PDB entry 6CZ8 | X-ray diffraction, 1.78 A resolution | chains C and D

[Chain C]
Name: ArrA
Source organism: Shewanella sp. (strain ANA-3)
Reference sequence: Q7WTU0 (Q7WTU0_SHESA); residue numbers follow UniProt; this construct covers 42-854
Amino-acid sequence (814 residues; row label = number of the first residue in the row):
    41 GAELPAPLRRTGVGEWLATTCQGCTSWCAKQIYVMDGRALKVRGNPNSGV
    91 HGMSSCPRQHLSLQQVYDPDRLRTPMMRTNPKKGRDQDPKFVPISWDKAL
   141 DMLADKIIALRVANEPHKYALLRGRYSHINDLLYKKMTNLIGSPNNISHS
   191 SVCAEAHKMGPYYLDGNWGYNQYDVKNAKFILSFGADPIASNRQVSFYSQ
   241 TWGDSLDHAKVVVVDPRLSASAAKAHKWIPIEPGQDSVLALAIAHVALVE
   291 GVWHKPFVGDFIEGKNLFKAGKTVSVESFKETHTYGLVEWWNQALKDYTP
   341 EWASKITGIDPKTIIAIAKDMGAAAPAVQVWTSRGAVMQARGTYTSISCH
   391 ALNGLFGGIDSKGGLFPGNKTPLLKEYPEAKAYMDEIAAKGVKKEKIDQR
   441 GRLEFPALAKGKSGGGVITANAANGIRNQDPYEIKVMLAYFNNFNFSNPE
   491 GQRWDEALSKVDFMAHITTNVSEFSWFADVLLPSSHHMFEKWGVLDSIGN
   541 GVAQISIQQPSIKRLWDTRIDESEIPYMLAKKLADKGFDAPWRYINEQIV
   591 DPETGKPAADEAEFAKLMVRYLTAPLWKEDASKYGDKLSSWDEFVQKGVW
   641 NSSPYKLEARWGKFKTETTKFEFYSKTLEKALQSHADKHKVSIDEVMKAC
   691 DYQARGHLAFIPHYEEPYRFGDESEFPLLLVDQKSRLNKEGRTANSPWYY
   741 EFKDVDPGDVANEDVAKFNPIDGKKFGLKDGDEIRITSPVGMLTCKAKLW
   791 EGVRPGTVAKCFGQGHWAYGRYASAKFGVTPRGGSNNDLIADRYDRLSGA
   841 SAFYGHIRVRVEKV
Disordered / not traced: 41-47
Construct notes: expression tag (41)
Curated features (UniProtKB/Swiss-Prot):
  - binding site ([4Fe-4S] cluster): Cys61, Cys64, Cys68, Cys96
  - binding site (arsenite): Arg165, His189, Tyr210
  - binding site (arsenate): Tyr166, Ser190, Lys198
  - binding site (Mo-bis(molybdopterin guanine dinucleotide)): Cys193
Ion coordination: 4Fe-4S cluster Fe: Cys61, Cys64, Cys68, Cys96; Mo ion: Cys193 (together with molybdopterin guanosine dinucleotide)
Ligand contacts:
  - arsenate / oxygen atom: Thr65, Arg163, Arg165, Tyr166, His189, Ser190, Cys193, Glu195, Lys198, Tyr210
  - molybdopterin guanosine dinucleotide (MGD; 2-amino-5,6-dimercapto-7-methyl-3,7,8a,9-tetrahydro-8-oxa-1,3,9,10-tetraaza-anthracen-4-one guanosine dinucleotide), molecule 1: Gly63, Cys64, Thr65, Arg98, Arg165, Cys193, Ala194, Phe224, Gly225, Ala226, Ala230, Ser231, Asn232, Arg233, Val235, Val254, Asp255, Pro256, Arg257, Ile271, Pro273, Gly274, Asp276, Ser373, Arg374, Gly375, Ala376, Gln379, Val721, Asp722, Gln723, Lys724, Ser725, Arg726, Leu727, Asn728, Lys729, Glu730, Tyr844
  - molybdopterin guanosine dinucleotide (MGD), molecule 2: Gly164, Arg165, His189, Val192, Cys193, Arg374, Phe481, Asn482, Asn483, Phe484, Ser487, His506, Ile507, Thr508, Thr509, Asn510, Ser512, Ser524, Ser525, His526, His527, Asp561, Asp722, Lys724, Glu730, Gly731, Arg732, Phe802, Tyr809, Asn826, Asn827, Ile830, Phe843, Tyr844
  - PG5 (1-methoxy-2-[2-(2-methoxy-ethoxy]-ethane): Glu272, Lys345, Ile346, Thr347, Gly348, Arg794, Pro795
  - 4Fe-4S cluster (SF4): Cys61, Gln62, Gly63, Cys64, Ser66, Trp67, Cys68, Lys70, Ser95, Cys96, Arg98, Gln99, Val235, Ser236, Lys729
Reported in the primary citation:
  - binding site for oxygen atom: Arg165
  - binding site for arsenate: Arg165, Tyr166, His189, Ser190, Tyr210
  - specificity-determining residues: Arg165, Tyr210 (proposed by the authors, not directly observed)

[Chain D]
Name: 4Fe-4S ferredoxin, iron-sulfur binding domain protein
Source organism: Shewanella sp
Reference sequence: Q7WTT9 (Q7WTT9_SHESA); residues 1-234 here = UniProt positions 1-234
Amino-acid sequence (234 residues; row label = number of the first residue in the row):
     1 MRLGMVIDLQKCVGCGGCSLACKTENNTNDGIHWSHHIATTEGTFPDVKY
    51 TYIPTLCNHCDDAPCVKVCPTGAMHKDKRGLTLQNNDECIGCKKCMNACP
   101 YGVISFNAATPHRRWQDDSEVVANGTVSPLMLLKRTGATATPNENPERGD
   151 TYPMIRPKRTTEKCTFCDHRLDKGLNPACVDACPSEARVIGDLDDPQSKV
   201 SQLIKLHKPMQLKPEAGTGPRVFYIRSFGVKTAY
Curated features (UniProtKB/Swiss-Prot):
  - binding site ([4Fe-4S] cluster): Cys12, Cys15, Cys18, Cys22, Cys57, Cys60, Cys65, Cys69, Cys89, Cys92, Cys95, Cys99, Cys164, Cys167, Cys179, Cys183
Ion coordination: 4Fe-4S cluster Fe site 1: Cys12, Cys15, Cys18, Cys183; 4Fe-4S cluster Fe site 2: Cys22, Cys164, Cys167, Cys179; 4Fe-4S cluster Fe site 3: Cys57, Cys60, Cys65, Cys99; 4Fe-4S cluster Fe site 4: Cys69, Cys89, Cys92, Cys95
Ligand contacts:
  - 4Fe-4S cluster (SF4), molecule 1: Cys12, Val13, Gly14, Cys15, Gly16, Gly17, Cys18, Tyr52, Pro54, Ala182, Cys183, Pro184, Ser185, Ala187, Arg188
  - 4Fe-4S cluster (SF4), molecule 2: Cys22, Asn26, Trp34, Ser35, Leu56, Cys164, Thr165, Phe166, Cys167, Pro177, Ala178, Cys179, Arg188
  - 4Fe-4S cluster (SF4), molecule 3: Cys57, Asn58, His59, Cys60, Ala63, Pro64, Cys65, Thr82, Cys99, Pro100, Tyr101, Val103, Ile104, Lys163
  - 4Fe-4S cluster (SF4), molecule 4: Cys69, Pro70, Thr71, Ala73, Met74, Gln84, Glu88, Cys89, Ile90, Gly91, Cys92, Lys93, Lys94, Cys95, Thr161

[Chain C / chain D interface]
Pairs across the interface (145; chain C residue first):
  Arg49(C) - Asp150(D)
  Arg49(C) - Thr151(D)
  Arg49(C) - Asp172(D)  salt bridge
  Arg50(C) - Pro146(D)
  Arg50(C) - Glu147(D)
  Arg50(C) - Asp150(D)  hydrogen bond (backbone-side chain)
  Thr51(C) - Glu147(D)  hydrogen bond (side chain-backbone)
  Thr51(C) - Asp150(D)  hydrogen bond
  Thr51(C) - His169(D)
  Thr51(C) - Lys173(D)
  Thr51(C) - Leu175(D)
  Gly52(C) - Glu147(D)  hydrogen bond (backbone-side chain)
  Tyr73(C) - Glu147(D)  hydrogen bond
  Met75(C) - Glu147(D)
  Asp76(C) - Pro146(D)
  Arg78(C) - Thr136(D)
  Arg78(C) - Ala138(D)
  Arg78(C) - Pro142(D)  hydrogen bond (side chain-backbone)
  Arg78(C) - Glu144(D)  hydrogen bond (side chain-backbone)
  Arg78(C) - Pro146(D)
  Leu80(C) - Thr24(D)
  Leu80(C) - Glu144(D)
  Leu80(C) - Asn145(D)
  Leu80(C) - Pro146(D)
  Lys81(C) - Glu25(D)  salt bridge
  Lys81(C) - Asn145(D)
  Lys81(C) - Glu147(D)  salt bridge
  Lys81(C) - Arg170(D)
  Met93(C) - Asp181(D)
  Ser94(C) - Pro184(D)  hydrogen bond (side chain-backbone)
  Ser95(C) - Pro184(D)
  Pro97(C) - Cys15(D)
  Pro97(C) - Gly17(D)
  Pro97(C) - Leu20(D)
  His100(C) - Gly17(D)  hydrogen bond (side chain-backbone)
  His100(C) - Leu20(D)
  His100(C) - Ala21(D)
  Leu103(C) - Thr24(D)
  Leu103(C) - Asn143(D)  hydrogen bond (backbone-side chain)
  Gln104(C) - Arg114(D)
  Tyr107(C) - Trp115(D)
  Tyr107(C) - Leu132(D)
  Tyr107(C) - Thr136(D)
  Tyr107(C) - Pro142(D)
  Tyr107(C) - Asn143(D)
  Asp108(C) - Leu132(D)
  Pro109(C) - Val127(D)
  Pro109(C) - Ser128(D)  hydrogen bond (backbone-backbone)
  Pro109(C) - Pro129(D)
  Pro109(C) - Leu132(D)
  Asp110(C) - Val121(D)
  Asp110(C) - Thr126(D)
  Arg111(C) - Thr126(D)
  Arg111(C) - Val127(D)  hydrogen bond (backbone-backbone)
  Leu112(C) - Gly125(D)
  Leu112(C) - Thr126(D)
  Arg113(C) - Asn124(D)
  Arg113(C) - Gly125(D)  hydrogen bond (backbone-backbone)
  Arg113(C) - Val127(D)
  Arg113(C) - Met131(D)
  Thr114(C) - Asn124(D)
  Thr114(C) - Gly125(D)
  Met116(C) - Val122(D)  hydrophobic
  Met116(C) - Gly125(D)
  Phe131(C) - Val122(D)  hydrophobic
  Pro133(C) - Asn124(D)
  Phe220(C) - Tyr234(D)
  Ile229(C) - Val13(D)  hydrophobic
  Ser239(C) - Val13(D)
  Ser239(C) - Pro184(D)
  Ser239(C) - Ser185(D)
  Gln240(C) - Pro184(D)
  Gln240(C) - Ser185(D)
  Gly243(C) - Gln10(D)  hydrogen bond (backbone-side chain)
  Asp244(C) - Lys11(D)  salt bridge
  Leu246(C) - Gln10(D)
  Leu246(C) - Val230(D)  hydrophobic
  Asp247(C) - Gln10(D)  hydrogen bond
  Asp247(C) - Arg226(D)  salt bridge
  Lys250(C) - Ala233(D)
  Lys250(C) - Tyr234(D)
  Val252(C) - Tyr234(D)  hydrophobic
  Leu258(C) - Val48(D)  hydrophobic
  Leu258(C) - Tyr50(D)  hydrophobic
  Ala263(C) - Tyr50(D)
  Ala263(C) - Gly229(D)
  Lys264(C) - Leu9(D)  hydrogen bond (side chain-backbone)
  Lys264(C) - Gln10(D)  hydrogen bond (side chain-backbone)
  Lys264(C) - Cys12(D)  hydrogen bond (side chain-backbone)
  Lys264(C) - Phe228(D)  hydrogen bond (side chain-backbone)
  Ala265(C) - Val230(D)
  His266(C) - Val230(D)
  His266(C) - Lys231(D)
  His266(C) - Thr232(D)
  His266(C) - Ala233(D)  hydrogen bond (backbone-backbone)
  Lys267(C) - Ala233(D)
  Lys267(C) - Tyr234(D)
  Trp268(C) - Phe45(D)  hydrophobic
  Trp268(C) - Pro46(D)
  Pro270(C) - Phe45(D)  hydrophobic
  Ala356(C) - Tyr234(D)  hydrophobic
  Ile357(C) - Tyr234(D)
  Asp360(C) - Tyr234(D)  hydrogen bond
  Lys553(C) - Arg135(D)
  Arg554(C) - Arg135(D)  hydrogen bond (backbone-side chain)
  Leu555(C) - Arg135(D)  hydrogen bond (backbone-side chain)
  Trp556(C) - Val127(D)
  Trp556(C) - Met131(D)
  Trp556(C) - Leu132(D)  hydrophobic
  Trp556(C) - Arg135(D)
  Arg726(C) - Val13(D)  hydrogen bond (side chain-backbone)
  Arg726(C) - Gly14(D)  hydrogen bond (side chain-backbone)
  Arg726(C) - Cys15(D)
  Pro737(C) - Arg114(D)
  Trp738(C) - Leu20(D)  hydrophobic
  Trp738(C) - Lys23(D)
  Trp738(C) - Thr24(D)
  Glu741(C) - Lys23(D)  salt bridge
  Glu741(C) - Asp30(D)
  Glu741(C) - Gly31(D)  hydrogen bond (side chain-backbone)
  Glu741(C) - Ile32(D)
  Glu741(C) - His33(D)  salt bridge
  Phe742(C) - Ser19(D)
  Phe742(C) - Leu20(D)  hydrophobic
  Phe742(C) - Lys23(D)
  Phe742(C) - His33(D)
  Asp744(C) - His37(D)  salt bridge
  Val745(C) - Gly14(D)
  Val745(C) - Cys15(D)
  Pro747(C) - Tyr50(D)  hydrophobic
  Asn759(C) - Phe45(D)
  Trp790(C) - Thr41(D)  hydrogen bond
  Glu791(C) - Gly43(D)
  Glu791(C) - Thr44(D)
  Glu791(C) - Phe45(D)  hydrogen bond (side chain-backbone)
  Glu791(C) - Val48(D)
  Val793(C) - Phe45(D)
  Arg794(C) - Phe45(D)
  Pro795(C) - Phe45(D)
  Arg811(C) - Asp117(D)  salt bridge
  Arg811(C) - Ser119(D)  hydrogen bond (side chain-backbone)
  Arg811(C) - Val127(D)
  Arg811(C) - Pro129(D)
  Tyr812(C) - Arg114(D)  hydrogen bond
  Phe817(C) - Val121(D)
Other interface residues (no listed pair), chain C (76 interface residues in all): Leu101, Ser236, Thr353, Val511, Leu727, Gly792
Other interface residues (no listed pair), chain D (75 interface residues in all): Gly16, Ser35, His36, Tyr52, Glu120, Ala123, Thr141, Ala182

[Overview]
The interface between chain C and chain D involves 76 residues on one side and 75 on the other, with 30
hydrogen bonds and 9 salt bridges. Polar contacts include Arg49(C)-Asp172(D), Lys81(C)-Glu25(D) and
Lys81(C)-Glu147(D). From the paper: a binding site for arsenate at Arg165(C), Tyr166(C) and His189(C) among
others; a binding site for oxygen atom at Arg165(C).
Here chain C is ArrA (Shewanella sp. (strain ANA-3)) and chain D is 4Fe-4S ferredoxin, iron-sulfur binding
domain protein (Shewanella sp). Entry 6CZ8 (The arsenate respiratory reductase (Arr) complex from Shewanella
sp. ANA-3 bound to arsenate) was determined by X-ray diffraction (same publication as 6CZ7 and 6CZA).
